PDB entry 5C86 | X-ray diffraction, 1.51 A resolution | chain A

Chain A:
Name: Kelch domain-containing protein
Source organism: Colletotrichum graminicola M1.001
Reference sequence: E3QHV8 (E3QHV8_COLGM); residues 1-482 here correspond to UniProt positions 25-506 (UniProt number = residue number + 24)
Chain sequence (488 residues; row label = number of the first residue in the row):
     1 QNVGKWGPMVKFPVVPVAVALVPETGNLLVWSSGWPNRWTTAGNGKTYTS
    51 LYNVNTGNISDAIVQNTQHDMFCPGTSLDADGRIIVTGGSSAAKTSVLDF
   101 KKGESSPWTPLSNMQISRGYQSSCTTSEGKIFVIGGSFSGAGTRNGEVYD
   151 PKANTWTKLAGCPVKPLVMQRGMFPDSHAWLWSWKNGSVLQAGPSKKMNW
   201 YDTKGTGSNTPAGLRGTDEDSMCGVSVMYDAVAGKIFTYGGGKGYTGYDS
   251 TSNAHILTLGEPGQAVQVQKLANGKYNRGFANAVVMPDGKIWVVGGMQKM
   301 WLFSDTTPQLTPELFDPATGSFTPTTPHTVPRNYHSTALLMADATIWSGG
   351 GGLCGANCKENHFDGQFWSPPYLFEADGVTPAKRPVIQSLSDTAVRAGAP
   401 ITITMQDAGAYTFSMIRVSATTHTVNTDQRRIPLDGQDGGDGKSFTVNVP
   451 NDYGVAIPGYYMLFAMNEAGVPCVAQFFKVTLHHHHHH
Unresolved in the structure: 1, 484-488
Differences from the reference sequence: expression tag (483-488)
Disulfide bonds: C354-C358
From the paper describing this entry:
  - contacts within the chain: C73-Y120
  - mutagenesis - F138W: abolished catalytic activity on alkanols
  - mutagenesis - F138W (1.2-fold): increased catalytic activity on 2,4-hexadienol and cinnamyl alcohol
  - mutagenesis - F138W: decreased catalytic activity on benzyl alcohol
  - post-translational modification sites: N58, N186 (proposed by the authors, not directly observed)

In short:
The paper reports that F138W abolishes catalytic activity on alkanols; modification sites N58 and N186.
Chain A is Kelch domain-containing protein (Colletotrichum graminicola M1.001); the structure, Novel fungal
alcohol oxidase with catalytic diversity among the AA5 family, apo form, was determined by X-ray diffraction,
deposited together with 5C92.
